3RN0 - chains D and E of the 6 polymer chains in the assembly; structure by X-ray diffraction, 1.91 A resolution.

[Chain D]
Name: Methylamine dehydrogenase heavy chain
From: Paracoccus denitrificans
Notes: EC 1.4.99.3
Reference sequence: A1BB97 (A1BB97_PARDP); residues 1-386 here correspond to UniProt positions 32-417 (UniProt number = residue number + 31)
Amino-acid sequence (386 residues; numbered 1 to 386; the number before each row is that of its first residue):
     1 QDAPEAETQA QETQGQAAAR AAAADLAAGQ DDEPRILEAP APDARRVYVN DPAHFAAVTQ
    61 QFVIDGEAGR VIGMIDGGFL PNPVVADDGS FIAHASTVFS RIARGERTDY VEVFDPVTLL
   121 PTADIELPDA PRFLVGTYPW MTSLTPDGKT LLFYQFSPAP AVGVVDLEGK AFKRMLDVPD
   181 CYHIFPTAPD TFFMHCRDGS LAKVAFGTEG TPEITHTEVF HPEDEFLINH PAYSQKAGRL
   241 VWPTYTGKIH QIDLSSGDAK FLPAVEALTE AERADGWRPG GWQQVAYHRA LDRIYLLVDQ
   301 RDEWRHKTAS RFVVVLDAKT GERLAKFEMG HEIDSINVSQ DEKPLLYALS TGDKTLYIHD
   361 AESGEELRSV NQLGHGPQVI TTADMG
Disordered / not traced: 1-10
Disulfides: Cys-181/Cys-196

[Chain E]
Name: Methylamine dehydrogenase light chain
From: Paracoccus denitrificans
Notes: EC 1.4.99.3
Reference sequence: A1BBA0 (A1BBA0_PARDP); residues 1-131 here correspond to UniProt positions 58-188 (UniProt number = residue number + 57)
Amino-acid sequence (137 residues; row label = number of the first residue in the row):
     1 ADAPAGTDPR AKWVPQDNDI QACDYWRHCS IDGNICDCSG GSLTNCPPGT KLATASWVAS
    61 CYNPTDGQSY LIAYRDCCGY NVSGRCPCLN TEGELPVYRP EFANDIIWCF GAEDDAMTYH
   121 CTISPIVGKA SHHHHHH
Disordered / not traced: 1-6, 132-137
Construct notes: expression tag (132-137)
Modified positions: Trp-57 (7-hydroxy-l-tryptophan; 0AF)
Disulfides: Cys-23/Cys-88, Cys-29/Cys-61, Cys-36/Cys-121, Cys-38/Cys-86, Cys-46/Cys-77, Cys-78/Cys-109

[Interface between chain D and chain E]
Pairs across the interface - 69 pairs, chain D then chain E:
  Gln-14(D) with Gln-21(E)
  Gly-15(D) with Asp-19(E); Ile-20(E), hydrogen bond (backbone-backbone); Gln-21(E)
  Gln-16(D) with Asn-18(E); Asp-19(E)
  Ala-18(D) with Ile-20(E), hydrophobic
  Ala-19(D) with Asn-18(E); Asp-19(E); Ile-20(E), hydrophobic; Tyr-25(E), hydrophobic
  Arg-20(D) with Asp-17(E), salt bridge; Asn-18(E); Thr-65(E)
  Ala-22(D) with Arg-27(E); Leu-43(E), hydrophobic
  Ala-23(D) with Asp-17(E)
  Leu-26(D) with Asn-63(E); Tyr-70(E); Ile-126(E), hydrophobic
  Asp-32(D) with Asn-45(E)
  Glu-33(D) with Asn-45(E)
  Pro-34(D) with Thr-44(E); Asn-45(E); Leu-52(E)
  Arg-35(D) with Asn-45(E), hydrogen bond (backbone-side chain); Cys-46(E), hydrogen bond (backbone-backbone); Leu-52(E)
  Ile-36(D) with Cys-46(E), hydrophobic; Pro-47(E); Thr-50(E); Leu-52(E)
  Leu-37(D) with Gly-40(E); Gly-41(E); Asn-45(E); Cys-46(E), hydrogen bond (backbone-backbone); Pro-48(E)
  Ala-39(D) with Pro-48(E)
  Val-58(D) with Asn-81(E)
  Gln-60(D) with Val-82(E), hydrogen bond (side chain-backbone); Ser-83(E)
  Arg-70(D) with Gln-21(E); Asp-37(E), salt bridge; Gly-41(E), hydrogen bond (side chain-backbone)
  Val-71(D) with Cys-38(E); Ser-39(E); Gly-40(E), hydrogen bond (backbone-backbone); Arg-85(E)
  Ile-72(D) with Gly-40(E); Pro-48(E)
  Gly-73(D) with Ser-39(E)
  Met-74(D) with Ser-39(E); Tyr-80(E), hydrogen bond (backbone-side chain); Ser-83(E); His-120(E)
  Asp-76(D) with Tyr-80(E); Asn-81(E), hydrogen bond (side chain-backbone)
  Val-117(D) with Pro-48(E)
  Thr-118(D) with Pro-48(E); Gly-49(E), hydrogen bond (backbone-backbone)
  Leu-119(D) with Pro-48(E), hydrophobic; Tyr-80(E)
  Leu-120(D) with Lys-51(E)
  Val-370(D) with Arg-85(E)
  Asn-371(D) with Arg-85(E), hydrogen bond (backbone-side chain)
  Gln-372(D) with Gly-84(E); Arg-85(E); Cys-86(E), hydrogen bond (side chain-backbone); Pro-87(E)
Other interface residues (no listed pair), chain D (35 interface residues in all): Glu-38, Phe-62, Ile-75, Leu-373
Other interface residues (no listed pair), chain E (40 interface residues in all): Trp-26, Ser-42, Asp-66, Arg-75, Ile-123

[In short]
35 residues of chain D and 40 residues of chain E are in contact, with 12 hydrogen bonds and 2 salt bridges.
Among the polar pairs are Arg-20(D)/Asp-17(E), Arg-70(D)/Asp-37(E) and Arg-35(D)/Asn-45(E).
Chain D is Methylamine dehydrogenase heavy chain and chain E is Methylamine dehydrogenase light chain, both
from Paracoccus denitrificans; the structure, Crystal Structure of the W199K-MauG/pre-Methylamine
Dehydrogenase Complex, was determined by X-ray diffraction (same publication as 3RLM and 3RMZ).
